8SQJ - chains A and T of the 8 polymer chains in the assembly; structure by electron microscopy, 3.06 A resolution.

== Chain A ==
Name: RNA-directed RNA polymerase
Source organism: Severe acute respiratory syndrome coronavirus 2
Notes: EC 2.7.7.48
UniProtKB: P0DTD1 (R1AB_SARS2); residues 1-932 here correspond to UniProt positions 4393-5324 (UniProt number = residue number + 4392)
Sequence (932 residues; numbered 1 to 932; the number before each row is that of its first residue):
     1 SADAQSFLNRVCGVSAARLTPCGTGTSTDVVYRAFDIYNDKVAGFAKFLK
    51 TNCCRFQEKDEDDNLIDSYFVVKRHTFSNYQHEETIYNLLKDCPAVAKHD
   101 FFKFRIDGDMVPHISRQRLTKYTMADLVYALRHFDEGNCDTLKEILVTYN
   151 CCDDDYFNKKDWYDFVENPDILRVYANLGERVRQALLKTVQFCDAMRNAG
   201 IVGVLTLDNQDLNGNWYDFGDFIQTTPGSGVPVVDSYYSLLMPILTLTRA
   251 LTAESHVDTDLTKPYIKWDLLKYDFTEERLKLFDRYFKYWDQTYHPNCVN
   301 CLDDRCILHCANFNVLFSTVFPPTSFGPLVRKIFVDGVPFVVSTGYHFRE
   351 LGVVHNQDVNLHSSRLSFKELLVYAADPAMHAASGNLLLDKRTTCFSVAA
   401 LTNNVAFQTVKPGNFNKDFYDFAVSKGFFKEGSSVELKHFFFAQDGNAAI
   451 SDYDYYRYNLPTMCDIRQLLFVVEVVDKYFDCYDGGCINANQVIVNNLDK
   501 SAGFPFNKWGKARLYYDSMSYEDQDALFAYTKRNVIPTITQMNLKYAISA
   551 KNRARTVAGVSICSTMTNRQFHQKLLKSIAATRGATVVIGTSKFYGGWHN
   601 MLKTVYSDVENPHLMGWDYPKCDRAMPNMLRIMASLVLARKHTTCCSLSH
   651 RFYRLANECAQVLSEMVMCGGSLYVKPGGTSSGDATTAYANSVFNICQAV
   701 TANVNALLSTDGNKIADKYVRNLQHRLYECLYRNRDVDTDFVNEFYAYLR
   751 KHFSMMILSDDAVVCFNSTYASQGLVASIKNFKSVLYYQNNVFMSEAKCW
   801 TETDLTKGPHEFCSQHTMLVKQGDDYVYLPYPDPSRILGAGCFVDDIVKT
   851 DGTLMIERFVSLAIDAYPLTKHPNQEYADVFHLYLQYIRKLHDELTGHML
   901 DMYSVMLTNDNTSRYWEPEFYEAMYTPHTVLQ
Not modelled in the structure: 930-932
Bound ions: Mg2+: Asp208, Asn209 (shared with 1 residue of chain O); Zn2+ site 1: His295, Cys301, Cys306, Cys310; Zn2+ site 2: Cys487, His642, Cys645, Cys646
Ligand contacts: RNA-nsp9 (VSN; 5'-O-[(R)-hydroxy(thiophosphonooxy)phosphoryl]guanosine): Lys545, Arg555, Val557, Cys622, Asp623, Ser682, Gly683, Thr687, Asn691, Asp760, Asp761
UniProt features mapped onto this chain:
  - region: Lys545 to Arg555 (Interaction with RMP Remdesivir), Thr582 to Pro620 (RdRp Palm N-ter)
  - active site: Ser759, Asp760, Asp761
  - binding site (Mn(2+)): Asn209, Asp218
  - binding site (Zn(2+)): His295, Cys301, Cys306, Cys310, Cys487, His642, Cys645, Cys646
  - site: Gln932 (Cleavage)
What the authors report for this chain:
  - catalytic residues: Lys50, Lys73 (proposed by the authors, not directly observed)

== Chain T ==
Molecule: Template RNA
Sequence (55 nucleotides; each row starts with the number of its first residue):
    85 CUAUCCCCAUUUUGUUGUCAUGCUUCGCGUGGAGAAUGACGUAGCAUGCU
   135 ACGCG
Not modelled in the structure: 85-99, 135-139

== Chain A / chain T interface ==
Contacting residue pairs (30):
  Gln408(A) - U100(T)  base contact
  Asn496(A) - U105(T)  phosphate contact
  Lys500(A) - U102(T)  phosphate contact
  Lys500(A) - C103(T)  phosphate contact
  Ser501(A) - G101(T)  hydrogen bond to the phosphate
  Ser501(A) - U102(T)  hydrogen bond to the phosphate
  Asn507(A) - G101(T)  hydrogen bond to the phosphate
  Gln541(A) - G101(T)  phosphate contact
  Asn543(A) - U100(T)  hydrogen bond to the sugar
  Val557(A) - U102(T)  base contact
  Gly559(A) - U102(T)  sugar contact
  Arg569(A) - C103(T)  salt bridge to the phosphate
  Arg569(A) - A104(T)  salt bridge to the phosphate
  Lys577(A) - U105(T)  salt bridge to the phosphate
  Gly590(A) - U105(T)  sugar contact
  Gly590(A) - G106(T)  sugar contact
  Ser592(A) - G106(T)  sugar contact
  Phe594(A) - G106(T)  sugar contact
  Phe594(A) - C107(T)  sugar contact
  Tyr595(A) - U108(T)  hydrogen bond to the phosphate
  Ser682(A) - U102(T)  base contact
  Gly683(A) - U102(T)  base contact
  Gly683(A) - C103(T)  sugar contact
  Asp684(A) - C103(T)  hydrogen bond to the sugar
  Ala685(A) - C103(T)  hydrogen bond to the sugar
  Tyr689(A) - A104(T)  hydrogen bond to the sugar
  Arg914(A) - U109(T)  salt bridge to the phosphate
  Tyr915(A) - U109(T)  sugar contact
  Met924(A) - C107(T)  sugar contact
  Met924(A) - U108(T)  sugar contact
Interface residues without a listed pair, chain A (33 interface residues in all): Lys511, Lys545, Ala558, Val560, Ala580, Ile589, Thr591, Val860, Ile864, Phe920

== Summary ==
33 residues of chain A face 10 of chain T across their interface; the contacts include 8 hydrogen bonds and 4
salt bridges. Among the polar pairs are Asn543(A)-U100(T), Asp684(A)-C103(T) and Ala685(A)-C103(T). Chain A
binds RNA-nsp9. The paper reports catalytic residues Lys50(A) and Lys73(A).
Chain A is RNA-directed RNA polymerase (Severe acute respiratory syndrome coronavirus 2) and chain T is
Template RNA; the structure, SARS-CoV-2 replication-transcription complex bound to RNA-nsp9, as a noncatalytic
RNA-nsp9 binding mode, was determined by electron microscopy, deposited together with 8SQ9 and 8SQK.
